PDB entry 3G56 | X-ray diffraction, 2.10 A resolution | chains A and B

Chain A (and B):
Name: Regulator of macrolide 2'-phosphotransferase I
From: Escherichia coli
Notes: chain B of this document is another copy of the same molecule, construct and numbering; everything in this record applies to it too
UniProt: Q9EVJ6 (Q9EVJ6_ECOLX); residue numbers follow UniProt; this construct covers 1-194
Chain sequence (195 residues; row label = number of the first residue in the row; numbering starts at 0):
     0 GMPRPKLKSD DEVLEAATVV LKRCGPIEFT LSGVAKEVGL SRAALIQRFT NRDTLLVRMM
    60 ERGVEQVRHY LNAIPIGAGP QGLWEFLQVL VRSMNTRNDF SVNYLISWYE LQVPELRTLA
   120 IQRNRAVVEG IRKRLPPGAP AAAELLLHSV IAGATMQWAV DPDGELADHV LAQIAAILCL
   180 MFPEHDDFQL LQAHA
Unresolved in the structure: 0-7, 95-97, 191-194 (chain B: 0-5, 96-98, 188-194)
Differences from the reference sequence: expression tag (0)

How chain A and chain B interact:
Contacting residue pairs - 57 pairs, chain A then chain B:
  Ser100(A) - Trp107(B)  hydrogen bond (backbone-side chain)
  Ser100(A) - Leu110(B)
  Ser100(A) - Gln111(B)  hydrogen bond
  Leu104(A) - Leu104(B)  hydrophobic
  Leu104(A) - Trp107(B)
  Trp107(A) - Ser100(B)  hydrogen bond (side chain-backbone)
  Trp107(A) - Val101(B)
  Trp107(A) - Leu104(B)  hydrophobic
  Leu110(A) - Ala158(B)
  Leu110(A) - Val159(B)  hydrophobic
  Gln111(A) - Ser100(B)
  Arg116(A) - Ala158(B)  hydrogen bond (side chain-backbone)
  Arg116(A) - Val159(B)  hydrogen bond (side chain-backbone)
  Arg116(A) - Pro161(B)
  Ala119(A) - Val159(B)
  Ile120(A) - Val159(B)
  Ile120(A) - Asp160(B)
  Asn123(A) - Val159(B)
  Arg124(A) - Asp160(B)  salt bridge
  Pro139(A) - Leu179(B)  hydrophobic
  Leu144(A) - Gln156(B)  hydrogen bond (backbone-side chain)
  Leu144(A) - Gln172(B)
  Leu145(A) - Gln172(B)
  His147(A) - Gln156(B)
  Ser148(A) - Ser148(B)
  Ser148(A) - Gly152(B)
  Ser148(A) - Ala153(B)
  Ser148(A) - Gln156(B)  hydrogen bond
  Ser148(A) - Gln172(B)  hydrogen bond
  Val149(A) - Leu145(B)  hydrophobic
  Val149(A) - Val149(B)  hydrophobic
  Gly152(A) - Ser148(B)
  Gly152(A) - Gly152(B)
  Ala153(A) - Ser148(B)  hydrogen bond (backbone-side chain)
  Met155(A) - Met155(B)  hydrophobic
  Gln156(A) - Leu144(B)  hydrogen bond (side chain-backbone)
  Gln156(A) - His147(B)
  Gln156(A) - Ser148(B)  hydrogen bond
  Ala158(A) - Leu110(B)
  Ala158(A) - Arg116(B)  hydrogen bond (backbone-side chain)
  Val159(A) - Leu110(B)  hydrophobic
  Val159(A) - Arg116(B)  hydrogen bond (backbone-side chain)
  Val159(A) - Ala119(B)
  Val159(A) - Ile120(B)
  Val159(A) - Asn123(B)
  Asp160(A) - Ile120(B)
  Asp160(A) - Arg124(B)  salt bridge
  Pro161(A) - Arg116(B)
  Gln172(A) - Leu144(B)
  Gln172(A) - Leu145(B)
  Gln172(A) - Ser148(B)  hydrogen bond
  Ile176(A) - Ile176(B)  hydrophobic
  Leu179(A) - Leu145(B)  hydrophobic
  Leu179(A) - Ile176(B)  hydrophobic
  Leu179(A) - Leu179(B)  hydrophobic
  Leu179(A) - Met180(B)  hydrophobic
  Met180(A) - Leu179(B)  hydrophobic
Other interface residues (no listed pair), chain A (33 interface residues in all): Asp98, Val101, Tyr103, Ala151, Ala175
Other interface residues (no listed pair), chain B (32 interface residues in all): Tyr103, Pro139, Ala151, Ala175

Summary:
33 residues of chain A and 32 residues of chain B are in contact, with 14 hydrogen bonds and 2 salt bridges.
Among the polar pairs are Arg124(A)-Asp160(B), Ser100(A)-Trp107(B) and Ser100(A)-Gln111(B).
Both chains are Regulator of macrolide 2'-phosphotransferase I (Escherichia coli). Entry 3G56 (Structure of
the macrolide biosensor protein, MphR(A)) was determined by X-ray diffraction (same publication as 3FRQ).
